8AIA - chains M and I of the 12 polymer chains in the assembly; structure by electron microscopy, 5.10 A resolution (low resolution: residue-level contacts below are approximate; hydrogen-bond / salt-bridge calls are withheld).

[Chain M]
Protein: Crescentin
Organism: Caulobacter vibrioides
Reference sequence: A0A8F8EC09 (A0A8F8EC09_CAUVI); residue numbers follow UniProt; this construct covers 1-457
Chain sequence (457 residues; each row starts with the number of its first residue):
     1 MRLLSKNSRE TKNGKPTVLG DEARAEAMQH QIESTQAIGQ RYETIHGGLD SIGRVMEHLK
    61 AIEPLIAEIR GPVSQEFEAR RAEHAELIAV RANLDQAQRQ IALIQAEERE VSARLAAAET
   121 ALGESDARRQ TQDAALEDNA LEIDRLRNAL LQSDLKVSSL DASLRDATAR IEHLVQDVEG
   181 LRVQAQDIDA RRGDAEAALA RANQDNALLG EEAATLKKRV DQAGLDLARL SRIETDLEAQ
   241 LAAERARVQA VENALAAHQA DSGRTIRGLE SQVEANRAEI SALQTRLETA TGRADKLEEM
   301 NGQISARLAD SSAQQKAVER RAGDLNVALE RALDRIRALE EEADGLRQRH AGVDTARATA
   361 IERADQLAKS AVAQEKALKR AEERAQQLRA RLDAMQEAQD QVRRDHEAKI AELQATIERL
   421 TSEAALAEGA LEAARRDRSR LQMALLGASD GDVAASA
Disordered / not traced: 1-296, 444-457

[Chain I]
Protein: Crescentin-specific megabody MB13
Notes: antibody fragment or engineered binder
Chain sequence (907 residues; row label = number of the first residue in the row):
     1 EVQLQESGGG LVYKEETQSG LNNYARVVEK GQYDSLEIPA QVAASWESGR DDAAVFGFID
    61 KEQLDKYVAN GGKRSDWTVK FAENRSQDGT LLGYSLLQES VDQASYMYSD NHYLAEMATI
   121 LGKPEEAKRY RQLAQQLADY INTCMFDPTT QFYYDVRIED KPLANGCAGK PIVERGKGPE
   181 GWSPLFNGAA TQANADAVVK VMLDPKEFNT FVPLGTAALT NPAFGADIYW RGRVWVDQFW
   241 FGLKGMERYG YRDDALKLAD TFFRHAKGLT ADGPIQENYN PLTGAQQGAP NFSWSAAHLY
   301 MLYNDFFRKQ ASGGGSGGGG SGGGGSGNAD NYKNVINRTG APQYMKDYDY DDHQRFNPFF
   361 DLGAWHGHLL PDGPNTMGGF PGVALLTEEY INFMASNFDR LTVWQDGKKV DFTLEAYSIP
   421 GALVQKLTAK DVQVEMTLRF ATPRTSLLET KITSNKPLDL VWDGELLEKL EAKEGKPLSD
   481 KTIAGEYPDY QRKISATRDG LKVTFGKVRA TWDLLTSGES EYQVHKSLPV QTEINGNRFT
   541 SKAHINGSTT LYTTYSHLLT AQEVSKEQMQ IRDILARPAF YLTASQQRWE EYLKKGLTNP
   601 DATPEQTRVA VKAIETLNGN WRSPGGAVKF NTVTPSVTGR WFSGNQTWPW DTWKQAFAMA
   661 HFNPDIAKEN IRAVFSWQIQ PGDSVRPQDV GFVPDLIAWN LSPERGGDGG NWNERNTKPS
   721 LAAWSVMEVY NVTQDKTWVA EMYPKLVAYH DWWLRNRDHN GNGVPEYGAT RDKAHNTESG
   781 EMLFTVKKDS LRLSCASSRS IDGINIMRWY RQAPGKQRGM VAVVTGWGST NYVDSVKGRF
   841 IISRDSAKDT VYLQMNNLKP EDTAVYSCNA IYRGSEYWGQ GTQVTVSSGE NLYFQGSHHH
   901 HHHHHHH
Disordered / not traced: 14-788, 888-907
Cystine bridges: Cys795-Cys868

[Chain M / chain I interface]
Residue-residue contacts - 11 pairs, chain M then chain I:
  Lys409(M) with Trp827(I)
  Glu412(M) with Asn805(I); Arg873(I)
  Leu413(M) with Trp827(I)
  Thr416(M) with Asn805(I); Ile806(I)
  Arg419(M) with Gly874(I); Glu876(I)
  Glu423(M) with Arg808(I); Ile871(I)
  Leu431(M) with Gln817(I)
Interface residues without a listed pair, chain M (9 interface residues in all): Ala415, Leu420
Interface residues without a listed pair, chain I (10 interface residues in all): Ser875

[Overview]
9 residues of chain M and 10 residues of chain I are in contact.
Chain M is Crescentin (Caulobacter vibrioides) and chain I is Crescentin-specific megabody MB13; the
structure, Cryo-EM structure of crescentin filaments (wildtype, C1 symmetry and large box), was determined by
electron microscopy (same publication as 8AFE, 8AFH, 8AFL, 8AFM, 8AHL, 8AIX and 8AJB).
